PDB entry 6MVQ | X-ray diffraction, 2.14 A resolution | chain A

# Chain A
Name: HCV Polymerase
Source organism: Hepatitis C virus subtype 1b
UniProt: Q99AU2 (Q99AU2_9HEPC); residues 1-563 here correspond to UniProt positions 2420-2982 (UniProt number = residue number + 2419)
Amino-acid sequence (563 residues; row label = number of the first residue in the row):
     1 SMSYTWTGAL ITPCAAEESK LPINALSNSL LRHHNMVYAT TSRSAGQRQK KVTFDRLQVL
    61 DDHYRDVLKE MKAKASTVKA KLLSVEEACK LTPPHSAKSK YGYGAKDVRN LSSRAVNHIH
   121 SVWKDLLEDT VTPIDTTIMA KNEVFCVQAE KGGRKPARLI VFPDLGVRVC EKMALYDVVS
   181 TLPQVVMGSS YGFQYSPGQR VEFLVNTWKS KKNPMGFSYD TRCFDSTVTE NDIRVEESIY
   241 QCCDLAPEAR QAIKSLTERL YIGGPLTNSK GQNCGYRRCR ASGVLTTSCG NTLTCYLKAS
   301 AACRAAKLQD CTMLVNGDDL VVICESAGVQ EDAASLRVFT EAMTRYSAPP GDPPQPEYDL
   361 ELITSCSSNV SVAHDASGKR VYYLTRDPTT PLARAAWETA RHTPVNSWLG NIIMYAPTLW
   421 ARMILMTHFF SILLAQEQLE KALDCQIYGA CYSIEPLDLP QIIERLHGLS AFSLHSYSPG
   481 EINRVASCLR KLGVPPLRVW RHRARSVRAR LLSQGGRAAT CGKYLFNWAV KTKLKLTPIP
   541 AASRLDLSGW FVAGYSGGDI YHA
Unresolved in the structure: 149-153, 540-545
Construct notes: conflict Gln47 (Leu2466 in Q99AU2), Ala149 (Pro2568 in Q99AU2), Val329 (Thr2748 in Q99AU2), Arg544 (Gln2963 in Q99AU2), Ala563 (Ser2982 in Q99AU2); engineered mutation Tyr101 (Phe2520 in Q99AU2), Arg114 (Lys2533 in Q99AU2)
Ligand contacts: K4M ((4-{1-[5-cyclopropyl-2-(4-fluorophenyl)-3-(methylcarbamoyl)-1-benzofuran-6-yl]-1H-1,2,4-triazol-5-yl}-2-fluorophenyl)boronic acid): Phe193, Arg200, Leu204, Leu314, Val315, Asn316, Asp319, Leu320, Val321, Leu360, Ile363, Ser365, Cys366, Ser368, Asn369, Leu384, Met414, Tyr415, Tyr448, Gly449, Ser556
Reported in the primary citation:
  - binding site for K4M: Arg200, Tyr448

# Summary
Bound to chain A: compound K4M. The paper reports a binding site for K4M at Arg200 and Tyr448.
Chain A is HCV Polymerase (Hepatitis C virus subtype 1b); the structure, HCV NS5B 1b N316 bound to Compound
31, was determined by X-ray diffraction together with 6MVK, 6MVO and 6MVP from the same study.
